Entry 5VA7 (X-ray diffraction, 2.15 A resolution); this record covers chains D and B of the 4 polymer chains in the assembly.

Chain D:
Molecule: 16-nt DNA strand
Sequence (16 nucleotides; numbered 840 to 855; the number before each row is that of its first residue):
   840 CATCCTGACT CACCCT

Chain B:
Molecule: Glucocorticoid receptor
From: Homo sapiens
UniProt: P04150 (GCR_HUMAN), isoform P04150-15; residues 419-488 here correspond to UniProt positions 89-158 (UniProt number = residue number - 330)
Chain sequence (70 residues; numbered 419 to 488; the number before each row is that of its first residue):
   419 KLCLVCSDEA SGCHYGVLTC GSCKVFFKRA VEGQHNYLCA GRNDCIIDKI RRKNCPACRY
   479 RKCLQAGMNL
Bound ions: Zn2+ site 1: Cys421, Cys424, Cys438, Cys441; Zn2+ site 2: Cys457, Cys463, Cys473, Cys476
Reported in the primary citation:
  - binding site for the 16-nt DNA strand (chain D): Val443, Arg447
  - binding site for the 16-nt DNA strand: Lys442
  - mutagenesis - S425G: decreased binding to TREs
  - mutagenesis - S425G: unchanged binding to canonical GBS sites
  - mutagenesis - K442A/R447A: abolished binding to TREs
  - mutagenesis - K442A/R447A: abolished binding to canonical GBS
  - mutagenesis - K442A/R447A: abolished signaling
  - mutagenesis - A458T: unchanged signaling in response to SV40 TRE luciferase reporters

Chain D / chain B interface:
Pairs across the interface (6; chain D residue first):
  DC850(D) with Gly430(B), phosphate contact; Cys431(B), hydrogen bond to the phosphate
  DA851(D) with His432(B), salt bridge to the phosphate; Tyr433(B), hydrogen bond to the phosphate
  DC852(D) with Tyr433(B), hydrogen bond to the phosphate; Lys446(B), salt bridge to the phosphate
Interface residues without a listed pair, chain D (4 interface residues in all): DC853
Interface residues without a listed pair, chain B (8 interface residues in all): Ser429, Lys442, Leu488

Overview:
4 residues of chain D face 8 of chain B across their interface; the contacts include 3 hydrogen bonds and 2
salt bridges. Among the polar pairs are DC850(D)-Cys431(B), DA851(D)-Tyr433(B) and DC852(D)-Tyr433(B). The
paper reports a binding site for the 16-nt DNA strand (chain D) at Val443(B) and Arg447(B); S425G of chain B
reduces binding to TREs; 3 substitutions were tested in all.
Here chain D is a 16-nt DNA strand and chain B is Glucocorticoid receptor (Homo sapiens). Entry 5VA7
(Glucocorticoid Receptor DNA Binding Domain - IL11 AP-1 recognition element Complex) was determined by X-ray
diffraction, deposited together with 5VA0.
